Entry 4JI8 (X-ray diffraction, 3.74 A resolution); this record covers chains A and D of the 21 polymer chains in the assembly.

== Chain A ==
Molecule: 16S rRNA
From: Thermus thermophilus
Sequence (1522 nucleotides; each row starts with the number of its first residue; note: 42 numbers in that range are skipped by the numbering (no residue carries them; nothing is unmodelled there); a row labelled like 190A-190L holds insertion residues (190A, then the next letters in order); numbering starts at 0):
     0 UUUGUUGGAGAGUUUGAUCCUGGCUCAGGGUGAACGCUGGCGGCGUGCCU
    50 AAGACAUGCAAGUCGUGCGGG
    73 CCGCGGGGUUUU
    88 ACUCCG
    95 UGGUC
   101 AGCGGCGGACGGGUGAGUAACGCGUGGGU
  129A G
   130 ACCUACCCGGAAGAGGGGGACAACCCGGGGAAACUCGGGCUAAUCCCCCA
   180 UGUGGACCCGC
190A-190L CCCUUGGGGUGU
   191 GUCCAAAGGGCUUU
   216 GCCCGCUUCCGGAUGGGCCCGCGUCCCAUCAGCUAGUUGGUGGGGUAAUG
   266 GCCCACCAAGGCGACGACGGGUAGCCGGUCUGAGAGGAUGGCCGGCCACA
   316 GGGGCACUGAGACACGGGCCCCACUCCUACGGGAGGCAGCAGUUAGGAAU
   366 CUUCCGCAAUGGGCGCAAGCCUGACGGAGCGACGCCGCUUGGAGGAAGAA
   416 GCCCUUCGGGGUGUAAACUCCUGAA
   442 CCCGGGACGAAACCCCCGACGA
   474 GGGGACUGACGGUACCGGG
   494 GUAAUAGCGCCGGCCAACUCCGUGCCAGCAGCCGCGGUAAUACGGAGGGC
   544 GCGAGCGUUACCCGGAUUCACUGGGCGUAAAGGGCGUGUAGGCGGCCUGG
   594 GGCGUCCCAUGUGAAAGACCACGGCUCAACCGUGGGGGAGCGUGGGAUAC
   644 GCUCAGGCUAGACGGUGGGAGAGGGUGGUGGAAUUCCCGGAGUAGCGGUG
   694 AAAUGCGCAGAUACCGGGAGGAACGCCGAUGGCGAAGGCAGCCACCUGGU
   744 CCACCCGUGACGCUGAGGCGCGAAAGCGUGGGGAGCAAACCGGAUUAGAU
   794 ACCCGGGUAGUCCACGCCCUAAACGAUGCGCGCUAGGUCUCUGGGUCU
   848 CCUGGGGGCCGAAGCUAACGCGUUAAGCGCGCCGCCUGGGGAGUACGGCC
   898 GCAAGGCUGAAACUCAAAGGAAUUGACGGGGGCCCGCACAAGCGGUGGAG
   948 CAUGUGGUUUAAUUCGAAGXAACGCGAAGAACCUUACCAGGCCUUGACAU
   998 GCUAGG
 1003A G
  1004 AACCCGGGUGAAAGCCUGGGGUGCCCC
1030A-1030D GCGA
  1031 GGGGAGCCCUAGCACAGGUGCUGCAUGGCCGUCGUCAGCUCGUGCCGUGA
  1081 GGUGUUGGGUUAAGUCCCGCAACGAGCGCAACCCCCGCCGUUAGUUGCCA
  1131 GCGGUUCGGCCGGGCACUCUAACGGGACUGCCCGCGAAA
  1171 GCGGGAGGAAGGAGGGGACGACGUCUGGUCAGCAUGGCCCUUACGGCCUG
  1221 GGCGACACACGUGCUACAAUGCCCACUACAAAGCGAUGCCACCCGGCAAC
  1271 GGGGAGCUAAUCGCAAAAAGGUGGGCCCAGUUCGGAUUGGGGUCUGCAAC
  1321 CCGACCCCAUGAAGCCGGAAUCGCUAGUAAUCGCGGAUCAG
 1361A C
  1362 CAUGCCGCGGUGAAUACGUUCCCGGGCCUUGUACACACXGCCXGUXACGC
  1412 CAUGGGAGCGGGCUCUACCCGAAGUCGCCGGG
  1446 AGCCUACGGG
  1459 CAGGCGCCGAGGGUAGGGCCCGUGACUGGGGCGAAGUCGUAACAAGGUAG
  1509 CUGUACCGGAAGGUGCGGCUGGAUCCACUCCUUUCU
Unresolved in the structure: 0-2, 1534-1538
Differences from the reference sequence: conflict C1534 (A2157 in M26923.1), A1535 (C2158 in M26923.1)
Modified residues: PSU (pseudouridine-5'-monophosphate) at position 516, 7MG (7N-methyl-8-hydroguanosine-5'-monophosphate) at position 527, M2G (N2-dimethylguanosine-5'-monophosphate) at position 966, 5MC (5-methylcytidine-5'-monophosphate) at position 967, 2MG (2N-methylguanosine-5'-monophosphate) at position 1207, 5MC (5-methylcytidine-5'-monophosphate) at position 1400, 4OC (4n,o2'-methylcytidine-5'-monophosphate) at position 1402, 5MC (5-methylcytidine-5'-monophosphate) at position 1404, 5MC (5-methylcytidine-5'-monophosphate) at position 1407, UR3 (3-methyluridine-5'-monophoshate) at position 1498, MA6 (6N-dimethyladenosine-5'-monophoshate) at position 1518, MA6 (6N-dimethyladenosine-5'-monophoshate) at position 1519, PSU (pseudouridine-5'-monophosphate) at position 1540, PSU (pseudouridine-5'-monophosphate) at position 1541
Bound ions: Mg2+ site 1 near A53 (its only coordinating residue here); Mg2+ site 2: A59, U387; Mg2+ site 3 near G61 (its only coordinating residue here); Mg2+ site 4 near U83 (its only coordinating residue here); Mg2+ site 5: G107, G324; Mg2+ site 6 near A109 (its only coordinating residue here); Mg2+ site 7: C110, G377; Mg2+ site 8: G117, G289; Mg2+ site 9: G124, U125, G236; Mg2+ site 10 near A149 (its only coordinating residue here); Mg2+ site 11 near G167 (its only coordinating residue here); Mg2+ site 12 near U182 (its only coordinating residue here); 83 more Mg2+ sites not listed
Small-molecule neighbours: streptomycin (SRY): U12, U14, C526, 7MG_527, C912, A913, A914, A915, C1490, G1491
What the authors report for this chain:
  - mutagenesis - C1490U: increased growth

== Chain D ==
Molecule: Ribosomal protein S4
From: Thermus thermophilus
UniProt: P80373 (RS4_THET8); numbering as in UniProt (aligned over 1-209)
Amino-acid sequence (209 residues; row label = number of the first residue in the row):
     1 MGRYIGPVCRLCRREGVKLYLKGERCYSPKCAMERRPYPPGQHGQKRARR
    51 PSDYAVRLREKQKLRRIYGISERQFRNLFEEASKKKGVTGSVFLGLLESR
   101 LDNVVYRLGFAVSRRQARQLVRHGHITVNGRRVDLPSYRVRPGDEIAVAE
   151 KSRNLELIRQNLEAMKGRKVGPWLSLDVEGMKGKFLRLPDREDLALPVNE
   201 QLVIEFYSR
Unresolved in the structure: 1
Bound ions: Zn2+: Cys-9, Cys-12, Cys-26, Cys-31; Mg2+: Ser-83, Lys-85, Gly-87, Thr-89
Swiss-Prot annotation at these positions:
  - binding site (Zn(2+)): Cys-9, Cys-12, Cys-26, Cys-31

== How chain A and chain D interact ==
Contacting residue pairs (124):
  G3(A) / Lys-85(D)  base contact
  G3(A) / Lys-86(D)  salt bridge to the phosphate
  G3(A) / Gly-87(D)  hydrogen bond to the base
  A8(A) / Glu-205(D)  base contact
  A8(A) / Ser-208(D)  base contact
  A8(A) / Arg-209(D)  base contact
  A26(A) / Arg-209(D)  base contact
  C400(A) / Arg-73(D)  salt bridge to the phosphate
  C401(A) / Arg-73(D)  salt bridge to the phosphate
  C401(A) / Asn-77(D)  phosphate contact
  G402(A) / Gln-74(D)  hydrogen bond to the phosphate
  G402(A) / Leu-135(D)  sugar contact
  G402(A) / Ser-137(D)  hydrogen bond to the phosphate
  C403(A) / Arg-3(D)  base contact
  C403(A) / Gln-74(D)  hydrogen bond to the phosphate
  C403(A) / Arg-122(D)  hydrogen bond to the phosphate
  C403(A) / Pro-136(D)  phosphate contact
  C403(A) / Ser-137(D)  hydrogen bond to the phosphate
  U404(A) / Arg-3(D)  hydrogen bond to the base
  U404(A) / Arg-118(D)  salt bridge to the phosphate
  U404(A) / Arg-122(D)  sugar contact
  U405(A) / Gly-2(D)  base contact
  U405(A) / Arg-3(D)  hydrogen bond to the base
  U405(A) / Ile-5(D)  phosphate contact
  G406(A) / Ile-5(D)  sugar contact
  G406(A) / Gln-119(D)  hydrogen bond to the base
  G407(A) / Ser-113(D)  phosphate contact
  G407(A) / Arg-115(D)  salt bridge to the phosphate
  G407(A) / Gln-116(D)  hydrogen bond to the sugar
  G407(A) / Gln-119(D)  hydrogen bond to the sugar
  A408(A) / Leu-21(D)  phosphate contact
  A408(A) / Lys-22(D)  phosphate contact
  A408(A) / Ser-113(D)  hydrogen bond to the phosphate
  A408(A) / Gln-116(D)  hydrogen bond to the sugar
  G409(A) / Lys-22(D)  phosphate contact
  G409(A) / Glu-24(D)  phosphate contact
  G409(A) / Arg-25(D)  phosphate contact
  G410(A) / Arg-25(D)  salt bridge to the phosphate
  G410(A) / Lys-30(D)  salt bridge to the phosphate
  A411(A) / Arg-25(D)  salt bridge to the phosphate
  A411(A) / Lys-30(D)  salt bridge to the phosphate
  A412(A) / Arg-35(D)  salt bridge to the phosphate
  G413(A) / Arg-35(D)  base contact
  G413(A) / Arg-36(D)  base contact
  C419(A) / Gln-42(D)  sugar contact
  G425(A) / Gln-45(D)  phosphate contact
  G426(A) / Arg-36(D)  salt bridge to the phosphate
  G426(A) / Tyr-38(D)  hydrogen bond to the phosphate
  G426(A) / Gly-41(D)  phosphate contact
  G426(A) / Gln-42(D)  sugar contact
  U427(A) / Arg-13(D)  salt bridge to the phosphate
  U427(A) / Arg-36(D)  salt bridge to the phosphate
  U427(A) / Pro-40(D)  phosphate contact
  U427(A) / Gly-41(D)  hydrogen bond to the phosphate
  G428(A) / Pro-7(D)  sugar contact
  G428(A) / Arg-10(D)  salt bridge to the phosphate
  G428(A) / Arg-36(D)  sugar contact
  U429(A) / Arg-13(D)  salt bridge to the phosphate
  U429(A) / Lys-22(D)  hydrogen bond to the sugar
  U429(A) / Arg-25(D)  base contact
  U429(A) / Ala-32(D)  phosphate contact
  U429(A) / Arg-36(D)  salt bridge to the phosphate
  A430(A) / Pro-7(D)  phosphate contact
  A430(A) / Val-8(D)  hydrogen bond to the phosphate
  A430(A) / Cys-9(D)  hydrogen bond to the phosphate
  A430(A) / Arg-10(D)  phosphate contact
  C436(A) / Leu-155(D)  phosphate contact
  U437(A) / Gln-119(D)  base contact
  U437(A) / His-123(D)  hydrogen bond to the sugar
  U437(A) / His-125(D)  hydrogen bond to the phosphate
  U437(A) / Leu-155(D)  sugar contact
  G438(A) / His-123(D)  sugar contact
  G438(A) / His-125(D)  salt bridge to the phosphate
  A439(A) / His-123(D)  phosphate contact
  C489(A) / Arg-131(D)  salt bridge to the phosphate
  G490(A) / Arg-132(D)  salt bridge to the phosphate
  G490(A) / Lys-151(D)  hydrogen bond to the phosphate
  G491(A) / Lys-151(D)  salt bridge to the phosphate
  A496(A) / Gln-119(D)  base contact
  A496(A) / His-123(D)  base contact
  C508(A) / Tyr-54(D)  sugar contact
  C508(A) / Arg-209(D)  salt bridge to the phosphate
  A509(A) / Ser-52(D)  hydrogen bond to the phosphate
  A509(A) / Tyr-54(D)  phosphate contact
  A509(A) / Ala-55(D)  sugar contact
  A509(A) / Leu-58(D)  sugar contact
  C511(A) / His-43(D)  hydrogen bond to the phosphate
  U512(A) / Gln-42(D)  hydrogen bond to the sugar
  U512(A) / His-43(D)  salt bridge to the phosphate
  U512(A) / Lys-46(D)  salt bridge to the phosphate
  G541(A) / Gly-41(D)  sugar contact
  G541(A) / Gln-42(D)  hydrogen bond to the sugar
  G542(A) / Arg-10(D)  salt bridge to the phosphate
  G542(A) / Arg-14(D)  hydrogen bond to the phosphate
  G542(A) / Pro-40(D)  phosphate contact
  G542(A) / Gly-41(D)  sugar contact
  C543(A) / Arg-10(D)  salt bridge to the phosphate
  C543(A) / Arg-14(D)  salt bridge to the phosphate
  C543(A) / Arg-59(D)  phosphate contact
  G544(A) / Leu-58(D)  phosphate contact
  G544(A) / Arg-59(D)  salt bridge to the phosphate
  G544(A) / Gln-62(D)  hydrogen bond to the phosphate
  G544(A) / Arg-66(D)  salt bridge to the phosphate
  C545(A) / Lys-61(D)  salt bridge to the phosphate
  C545(A) / Gln-62(D)  hydrogen bond to the phosphate
  C545(A) / Arg-65(D)  salt bridge to the phosphate
  C545(A) / Glu-72(D)  phosphate contact
  G546(A) / Arg-65(D)  salt bridge to the phosphate
  G546(A) / Ser-71(D)  phosphate contact
  G546(A) / Glu-72(D)  hydrogen bond to the phosphate
  G546(A) / Arg-73(D)  hydrogen bond to the phosphate
  A547(A) / Gly-2(D)  phosphate contact
  A547(A) / Arg-3(D)  salt bridge to the phosphate
  C612(A) / Lys-84(D)  salt bridge to the phosphate
  C613(A) / Lys-84(D)  salt bridge to the phosphate
  G616(A) / Arg-141(D)  salt bridge to the phosphate
  U619(A) / Arg-131(D)  sugar contact
  U619(A) / Arg-132(D)  base contact
  U619(A) / Val-133(D)  base contact
  U619(A) / Asp-134(D)  hydrogen bond to the base
  U619(A) / Leu-135(D)  base contact
  C620(A) / Leu-135(D)  base contact
  C620(A) / Ser-137(D)  base contact
  C620(A) / Tyr-138(D)  sugar contact
Also at the interface, not in a pair above, chain A (53 interface residues in all): G28, C418, A497, A499, G540
Also at the interface, not in a pair above, chain D (71 interface residues in all): Tyr-4, Gly-23, Arg-76, Arg-100, Val-112, Glu-156, Leu-157

== Summary ==
53 residues of chain A face 71 of chain D across their interface, with 31 hydrogen bonds and 35 salt bridges.
Polar pairs include G3(A)/Gly-87(D), U404(A)/Arg-3(D) and U405(A)/Arg-3(D). Chain A binds streptomycin.
Curated annotation (UniProt) lists 4 Zn2+-binding residues on chain D. From the paper: C1490U of chain A
increases growth.
Here chain A is 16S rRNA and chain D is Ribosomal protein S4, both from Thermus thermophilus. Entry 4JI8
(Crystal Structure of 30S ribosomal subunit from Thermus thermophilus) was determined by X-ray diffraction
(same publication as 4JI0, 4JI1, 4JI2, 4JI3, 4JI4, 4JI5, 4JI6 and 4JI7).
